4XTI - chain A; structure by X-ray diffraction, 1.50 A resolution.

Chain A:
Molecule: Inosine-5'-monophosphate dehydrogenase
Organism: Ashbya gossypii ATCC 10895
Notes: EC 1.1.1.205; engineered mutation(s): The whole CBS domain (residuoes 120-235) has been replaced by the sequence stretch SQDG. All residues numbered according to the full-length wild type protein.
UniProtKB: Q756Z6 (Q756Z6_ASHGO); the construct has insertions or renumbered stretches relative to UniProt, so the offset changes along the chain: 1-116 = UniProt 1-116; 229-231 = UniProt 117-119; 236-522 = UniProt 236-522
Sequence (413 residues; each row starts with the number of its first residue; note: 112 numbers in that range are skipped by the numbering (no residue carries them; nothing is unmodelled there); numbers below 1 keep their minus sign (Gly-2 is residue -2)):
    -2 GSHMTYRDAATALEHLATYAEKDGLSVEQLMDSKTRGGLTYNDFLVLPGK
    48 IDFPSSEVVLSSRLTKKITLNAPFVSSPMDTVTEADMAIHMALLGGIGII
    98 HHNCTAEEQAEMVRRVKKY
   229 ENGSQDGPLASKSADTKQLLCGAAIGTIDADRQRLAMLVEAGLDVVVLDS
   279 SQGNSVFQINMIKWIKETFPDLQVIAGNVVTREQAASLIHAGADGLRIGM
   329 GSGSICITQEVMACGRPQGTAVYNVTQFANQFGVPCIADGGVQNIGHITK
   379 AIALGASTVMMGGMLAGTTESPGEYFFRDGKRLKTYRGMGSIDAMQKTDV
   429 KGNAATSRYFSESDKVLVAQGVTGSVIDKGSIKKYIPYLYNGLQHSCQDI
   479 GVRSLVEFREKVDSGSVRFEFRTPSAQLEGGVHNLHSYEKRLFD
Disordered / not traced: -2 to 2, 29-33, 229-236, 407-408, 426-444, 522
Construct notes: expression tag (-2 to 0); linker (232-235)
Glycans and other covalent adducts: inosinic acid (IMP) linked to Cys334

Summary:
Chain A is Inosine-5'-monophosphate dehydrogenase (Ashbya gossypii ATCC 10895); the structure, Structure of
IMP dehydrogenase of Ashbya gossypii with IMP bound to the active site, was determined by X-ray diffraction,
deposited together with 4XTD and 4XWU.
